7WCM - chains A and R of the 5 polymer chains in the assembly; structure by electron microscopy, 2.33 A resolution.

== Chain A ==
Protein: Guanine nucleotide-binding protein G(s) subunit alpha isoforms short
Source organism: Homo sapiens
Reference sequence: P63092 (GNAS2_HUMAN); numbering as in UniProt (aligned over 1-394)
Chain sequence (394 residues; numbered 1 to 394; the number before each row is that of its first residue):
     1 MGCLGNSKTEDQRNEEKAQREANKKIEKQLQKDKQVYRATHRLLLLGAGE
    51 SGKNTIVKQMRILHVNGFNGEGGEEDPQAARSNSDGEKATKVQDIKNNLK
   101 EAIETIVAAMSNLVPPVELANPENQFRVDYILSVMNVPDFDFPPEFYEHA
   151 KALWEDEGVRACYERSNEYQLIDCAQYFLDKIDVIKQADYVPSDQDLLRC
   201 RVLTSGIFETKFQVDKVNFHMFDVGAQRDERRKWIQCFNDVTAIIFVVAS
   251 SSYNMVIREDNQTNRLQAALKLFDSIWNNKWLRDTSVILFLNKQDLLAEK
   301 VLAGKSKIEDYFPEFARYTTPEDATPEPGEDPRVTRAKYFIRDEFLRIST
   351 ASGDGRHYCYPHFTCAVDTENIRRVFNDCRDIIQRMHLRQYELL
Unresolved in the structure: 1-8, 61-204, 255-261
Sequence notes: engineered mutation Asn54 (Ser in P63092), Ala226 (Gly in P63092), Ala268 (Glu in P63092), Lys271 (Asn in P63092), Asp274 (Lys in P63092), Lys280 (Arg in P63092), Asp284 (Thr in P63092), Thr285 (Ile in P63092)

== Chain R ==
Protein: Glucose-dependent insulinotropic receptor
Source organism: Homo sapiens
Reference sequence: Q8TDV5 (GP119_HUMAN); numbering as in UniProt (aligned over 1-335)
Chain sequence (335 residues; row label = number of the first residue in the row):
     1 MESSFSFGVILAVLASLIIATNTLVAVAVLLLIHKNDGVSLCFTLNLAVA
    51 DTLIGVAISGLLTDQLSSPSRPTQKTLCSLRMAFVTSSAAASVLTVMLIT
   101 FDRYLAIKQPFRYLKIMSGFVAGACIAGLWLVSYLIGFLPLGIPMFQQTA
   151 YKGQCSFFAVFHPHFVLTLSCVGFFPAMLLFVFFYCDMLKIASMHSQQIR
   201 KMEHAGAMAGGYRSPRTPSDFKALRTVSVLIGSFALCWTPFLITGIVQVA
   251 CQECHLYLVLERYLWLLGVGNSLLNPLIYAYWQKEVRLQLYHMALGVKKV
   301 LTSFLLFLSARNCGPERPRESSCHIVTISSSEFDG
Unresolved in the structure: 1-4, 213-219, 301-335
Sequence notes: conflict Cys237 (Ser in Q8TDV5)
Disulfide bonds: Cys78-Cys155
Small-molecule neighbours: mbx-2982 (8VP; 2-[1-(5-ethylpyrimidin-2-yl)piperidin-4-yl]-4-[[4-(1,2,3,4-tetrazol-1-yl)phenoxy]methyl]-1,3-thiazole): Phe7, Leu61, Gln65, Met82, Val85, Thr86, Ala89, Ala90, Val93, Leu94, Ile136, Ser156, Phe157, Phe165, Val166, Leu169, Gly173, Phe174, Trp238, Phe241, Leu242, Glu261, Trp265
Reported in the primary citation:
  - binding site for mbx-2982: Phe7, Leu61, Gln65, Met82, Val85, Thr86, Ala89, Ala90, Val93, Leu94, Ile136, Phe157, Val166, Leu169, Gly173, Phe174, Trp238, Phe241, Leu242, Glu261, Trp265
  - mutagenesis - M82A, T86G, V93A, F174A, W238A, W238F, F241A, R262A: abolished signaling
  - mutagenesis - Q65L, Q65M, Q65V, T86A, A89I (10-fold), A89V (10-fold), L94A, I136A, L169A, L242A (29-fold), E261A: decreased signaling in response to mbx-2982
  - mutagenesis - V85A: unchanged signaling in response to mbx-2982
  - mutagenesis - F7A, L61A: decreased signaling
  - mutagenesis - V93F, V93L, V93M: unchanged signaling
  - mutagenesis - A89V: unchanged signaling in response to OEA
  - mutagenesis - F157A, E261A, W265A: abolished signaling in response to OEA

== Chain A / chain R interface ==
Contacting residue pairs (41):
  Lys34(A) - Asp37(R)  salt bridge
  Ala39(A) - Lys115(R)
  His41(A) - Phe111(R)
  His41(A) - Leu114(R)
  Lys216(A) - Lys115(R)  hydrogen bond (backbone-side chain)
  Val217(A) - Phe111(R)  hydrophobic
  Asp323(A) - Lys201(R)
  Asp343(A) - Ala205(R)
  Asp343(A) - Ala209(R)
  Leu346(A) - Gly206(R)
  Arg347(A) - Ala209(R)
  Thr350(A) - Met202(R)
  Thr350(A) - Gly206(R)
  Tyr358(A) - Ile199(R)
  Phe376(A) - Phe111(R)  hydrophobic
  Arg380(A) - Pro110(R)
  Arg380(A) - Phe111(R)
  Asp381(A) - His195(R)  salt bridge
  Ile383(A) - Pro110(R)  hydrophobic
  Gln384(A) - Ile107(R)  hydrogen bond (side chain-backbone)
  Gln384(A) - Ile191(R)
  Gln384(A) - His195(R)  hydrogen bond
  Arg385(A) - His195(R)  hydrogen bond
  Arg385(A) - Gln198(R)
  Arg385(A) - Ile199(R)
  His387(A) - Ala106(R)
  His387(A) - Ile107(R)
  Leu388(A) - Ile107(R)  hydrophobic
  Leu388(A) - His195(R)
  Tyr391(A) - Arg103(R)
  Tyr391(A) - Ala106(R)
  Tyr391(A) - Ile107(R)  hydrophobic
  Tyr391(A) - Thr226(R)
  Glu392(A) - Lys222(R)  hydrogen bond (backbone-side chain)
  Glu392(A) - Thr226(R)  hydrogen bond (backbone-side chain)
  Glu392(A) - Trp282(R)
  Leu393(A) - Ala192(R)
  Leu393(A) - Ala223(R)
  Leu393(A) - Thr226(R)
  Leu393(A) - Val227(R)  hydrophobic
  Leu394(A) - Lys222(R)
Interface residues without a listed pair, chain A (28 interface residues in all): Arg38, Phe219, Arg342, Pro361, Cys379
Interface residues without a listed pair, chain R (27 interface residues in all): Met188, Ser196, Glu203, Gly210
The authors on this interface:
  - residue pairs: Glu392(A)-Trp282(R) (pi stacking), Asp37(R)-Lys34(A) (salt bridge), His195(R)-Gln384(A) (hydrogen bond), Ile199(R)-Tyr358(A) (hydrophobic contact)
  - interface residues, chain R: Phe111(R)

== In short ==
Chain A and chain R form an interface of 28 and 27 residues respectively; the contacts include 6 hydrogen
bonds and 2 salt bridges. Among the polar pairs are Lys34(A)-Asp37(R), Asp381(A)-His195(R) and
Lys216(A)-Lys115(R). The paper describes pi stacking between Glu392(A) and Trp282(R); a salt bridge between
Asp37(R) and Lys34(A); a hydrogen bond between His195(R) and Gln384(A). From the paper: a binding site for
mbx-2982 at Phe7(R), Leu61(R) and Gln65(R) among others; Q65L, Q65M and Q65V of chain R, among others, reduce
signaling in response to mbx-2982; 27 substitutions were tested in all.
Chain A is Guanine nucleotide-binding protein G(s) subunit alpha isoforms short and chain R is
Glucose-dependent insulinotropic receptor, both from Homo sapiens; the structure, Cryo-EM structure of
GPR119-Gs Complex with small molecule agonist MBX-2982, was determined by electron microscopy together with
7WCN from the same study.
